Entry 5VY3 (electron microscopy, 3.10 A resolution); this record covers chains H and J of the 28 polymer chains in the assembly.

Chain H (and J):
Name: Proteasome subunit beta
From: Thermoplasma acidophilum
Notes: EC 3.4.25.1; chain J of this document is another copy of the same molecule, construct and numbering; everything in this record applies to it too
UniProt: P28061 (PSB_THEAC); residues 1-203 here correspond to UniProt positions 9-211 (UniProt number = residue number + 8)
Sequence (203 residues; each row starts with the number of its first residue):
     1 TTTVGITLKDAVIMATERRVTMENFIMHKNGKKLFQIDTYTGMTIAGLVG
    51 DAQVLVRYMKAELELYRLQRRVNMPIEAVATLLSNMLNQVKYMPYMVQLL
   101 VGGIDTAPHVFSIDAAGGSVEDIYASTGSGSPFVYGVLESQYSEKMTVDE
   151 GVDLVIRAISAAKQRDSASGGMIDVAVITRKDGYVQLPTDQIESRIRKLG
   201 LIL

Chain H / chain J interface:
Residue-residue contacts (26; chain H residue first):
  Phe25(H) - Tyr135(J)  hydrophobic
  Met27(H) - Ser112(J)
  Met27(H) - Ser126(J)
  Met27(H) - Tyr135(J)
  His28(H) - Ser112(J)
  His28(H) - Val120(J)
  His28(H) - Asp122(J)
  Lys29(H) - Glu139(J)  salt bridge
  Val49(H) - Gly118(J)
  Gly50(H) - Asn88(J)  hydrogen bond (backbone-side chain)
  Gly50(H) - Gly117(J)
  Gly50(H) - Gly118(J)
  Asp51(H) - Asn88(J)
  Asp51(H) - Lys91(J)  salt bridge
  Gln53(H) - Ser84(J)
  Gln53(H) - Gly117(J)
  Gln53(H) - Gly118(J)
  Gln53(H) - Ser119(J)  hydrogen bond (side chain-backbone)
  Val54(H) - Asn88(J)
  Arg57(H) - Thr81(J)
  Arg57(H) - Ser84(J)
  Arg57(H) - Asn85(J)  hydrogen bond
  Met93(H) - Tyr92(J)
  Pro94(H) - Lys91(J)
  Pro94(H) - Tyr92(J)  hydrogen bond (backbone-side chain)
  Tyr95(H) - Lys91(J)
Other interface residues (no listed pair), chain H (14 interface residues in all): Asn30
Other interface residues (no listed pair), chain J (19 interface residues in all): Ala116, Glu121, Tyr124, Ser131

Overview:
14 residues of chain H face 19 of chain J across their interface, with 4 hydrogen bonds and 2 salt bridges.
Among the polar pairs are Lys29(H)-Glu139(J), Asp51(H)-Lys91(J) and Gly50(H)-Asn88(J).
Both chains are Proteasome subunit beta (Thermoplasma acidophilum). Entry 5VY3 (Thermoplasma acidophilum 20S
Proteasome using 200keV with stage position) was determined by electron microscopy together with 5VY4 and 5VY5
from the same study.
